8XK7 - chains A and B of the 3 polymer chains in the assembly; structure by X-ray diffraction, 2.00 A resolution.

# Chain A
Name: DNA polymerase I, thermostable
Organism: Thermus aquaticus
Notes: EC 2.7.7.7
UniProt: P19821 (DPO1_THEAQ); residue numbers follow UniProt; this construct covers 294-832
Chain sequence (554 residues; numbered 294 to 847; the number before each row is that of its first residue):
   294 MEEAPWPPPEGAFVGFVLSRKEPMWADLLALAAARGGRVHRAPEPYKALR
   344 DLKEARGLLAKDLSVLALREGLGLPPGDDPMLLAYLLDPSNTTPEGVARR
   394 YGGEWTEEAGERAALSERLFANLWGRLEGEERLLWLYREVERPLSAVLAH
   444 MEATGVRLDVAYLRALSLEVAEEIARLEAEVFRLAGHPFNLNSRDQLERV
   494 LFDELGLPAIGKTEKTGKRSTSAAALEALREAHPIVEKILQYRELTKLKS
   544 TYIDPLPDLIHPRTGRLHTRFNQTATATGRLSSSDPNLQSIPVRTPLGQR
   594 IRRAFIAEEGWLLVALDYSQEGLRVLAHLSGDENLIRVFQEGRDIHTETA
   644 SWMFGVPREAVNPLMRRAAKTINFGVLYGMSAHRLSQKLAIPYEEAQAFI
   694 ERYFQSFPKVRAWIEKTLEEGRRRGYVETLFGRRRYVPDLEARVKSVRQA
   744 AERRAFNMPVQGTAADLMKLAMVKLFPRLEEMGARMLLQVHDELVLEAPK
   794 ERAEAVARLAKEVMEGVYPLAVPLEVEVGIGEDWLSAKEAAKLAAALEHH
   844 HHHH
Disordered / not traced: 294-295, 842-847
Sequence notes: conflict Met294 (Leu in P19821), Ala518 (Val in P19821), Ser583 (Asn in P19821), Glu614 (Ile in P19821), Gly615 (Glu in P19821), Asn655 (Asp in P19821), Lys681 (Glu in P19821), Gln742 (Glu in P19821), Arg747 (Met in P19821); expression tag (833-847)

# Chain B
Molecule: 17-nt DNA strand
Sequence (17 nucleotides; numbered 202 to 218; the number before each row is that of its first residue):
   202 AAACGGCGCCGTGGTCG
Modified positions: OMG (o2'-methylguanosine-5'-monophosphate) at position 218

# Interface between chain A and chain B
Residue-residue contacts (41):
  Asn483(A) with DG212(B), hydrogen bond to the phosphate
  Asn485(A) with DC211(B), phosphate contact; DG212(B), sugar contact
  Ser486(A) with DG212(B), hydrogen bond to the phosphate; DT213(B), hydrogen bond to the phosphate
  Asp488(A) with DT213(B), sugar contact
  Gln489(A) with DT213(B), hydrogen bond to the phosphate
  Lys540(A) with DG209(B), base contact
  Ser543(A) with DC210(B), hydrogen bond to the phosphate; DC211(B), phosphate contact
  Thr544(A) with DC210(B), hydrogen bond to the sugar
  Asn565(A) with DC208(B), phosphate contact
  Ala568(A) with DG207(B), phosphate contact; DC208(B), phosphate contact
  Thr569(A) with DG207(B), phosphate contact
  Ala570(A) with DG207(B), hydrogen bond to the phosphate
  Ser575(A) with DG207(B), hydrogen bond to the phosphate; DC208(B), hydrogen bond to the phosphate
  Ser576(A) with DC208(B), sugar contact
  Ser577(A) with DC208(B), phosphate contact; DG209(B), phosphate contact
  Asp578(A) with DG209(B), hydrogen bond to the phosphate
  Pro579(A) with DG209(B), phosphate contact
  Asn580(A) with DG207(B), base contact; DC208(B), hydrogen bond to the sugar; DG209(B), phosphate contact
  Ser583(A) with DG207(B), base contact
  Lys663(A) with DA202(B), salt bridge to the phosphate
  Thr664(A) with DA204(B), hydrogen bond to the base
  Phe667(A) with DA202(B), stacking on the base; DA204(B), base contact
  Gly668(A) with DA204(B), base contact
  Tyr671(A) with DA204(B), base contact; DC205(B), sugar contact
  Arg677(A) with DA204(B), hydrogen bond to the phosphate
  Lys681(A) with DA203(B), salt bridge to the phosphate; DA204(B), base contact
  Arg728(A) with DG206(B), salt bridge to the phosphate
  Arg746(A) with DC205(B), salt bridge to the phosphate
  Arg747(A) with DG206(B), phosphate contact
  Asn750(A) with DC205(B), phosphate contact
Other interface residues (no listed pair), chain A (33 interface residues in all): Thr571, Arg587, Gln754

# Overview
Chain A and chain B form an interface of 33 and 12 residues respectively; the contacts include 13 hydrogen
bonds, 4 salt bridges and 1 aromatic stacking contact. Among the polar pairs are Thr664(A)-DA204(B),
Thr544(A)-DC210(B) and Asn580(A)-DC208(B).
Here chain A is DNA polymerase I, thermostable (Thermus aquaticus) and chain B is a 17-nt DNA strand. Entry
8XK7 (binary complex of DNA polymerase SFM4-3 recognizing C2 methyoxy nucleotide) was determined by X-ray
diffraction, deposited together with 8XJR and 8XK9.
